PDB entry 4Z7W | X-ray diffraction, 2.89 A resolution | chains A and B of the 5 polymer chains in the assembly

# Chain A
Protein: MHC class II HLA-DQ-alpha chain
From: Homo sapiens
Reference sequence: Q30069 (Q30069_HUMAN); the construct lacks a stretch of the UniProt sequence, so the offset changes along the chain: -1 to 9 = UniProt 1-11; 10-181 = UniProt 13-184
Amino-acid sequence (192 residues; numbered -1 to 189 plus 1 insertion-coded residue; the number before each row is that of its first residue; numbers below 1 keep their minus sign (Glu-1 is residue -1)):
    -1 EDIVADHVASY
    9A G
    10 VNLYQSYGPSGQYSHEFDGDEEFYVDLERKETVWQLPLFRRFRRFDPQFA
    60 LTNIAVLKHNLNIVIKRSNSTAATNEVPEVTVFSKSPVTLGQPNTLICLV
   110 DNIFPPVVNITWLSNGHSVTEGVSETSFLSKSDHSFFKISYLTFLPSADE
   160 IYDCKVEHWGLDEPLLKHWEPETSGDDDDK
Not modelled in the structure: -1 to 0, 181-189
Construct notes: expression tag (182-189)
Disulfide bonds: Cys107-Cys163
Covalently attached groups: glycan linked to Asn78; N-acetylglucosamine (NAG) linked to Asn118

# Chain B
Protein: MHC class II HLA-DQ-beta-1
From: Homo sapiens
Reference sequence: O19707 (O19707_HUMAN); residue numbers follow UniProt; this construct covers 1-192
Amino-acid sequence (213 residues; row label = number of the first residue in the row; numbers below 1 keep their minus sign (Gly-12 is residue -12)):
   -12 GGSIEGRGGSGASRDSPEDFVYQFKGMCYFTNGTERVRLVTRYIYNREEY
    38 ARFDSDVGVYRAVTPLGPPAAEYWNSQKEVLERTRAELDTVCRHNYQLEL
    88 RTTLQRRVEPTVTISPSRTEALNHHNLLVCSVTDFYPAQIKVRWFRNDQE
   138 ETTGVVSTPLIRNGDWTFQILVMLEMTPQRGDVYTCHVEHPSLQNPIIVE
   188 WRAQSTGGDDDDK
Not modelled in the structure: -12 to 2, 105-111, 190-200
Construct notes: expression tag (-12 to 0, 193-200)
Disulfide bonds: Cys15-Cys79, Cys117-Cys173

# Interface between chain A and chain B
Pairs across the interface (131):
  Ile1(A) with Arg25(B)
  Val2(A) with Arg23(B), hydrogen bond (backbone-side chain)
  Ala3(A) with Tyr16(B), hydrophobic; Phe17(B); Thr18(B)
  Asp4(A) with Phe17(B), hydrogen bond (backbone-backbone); Thr18(B); Asn19(B), hydrogen bond (side chain-backbone)
  His5(A) with Cys15(B); Tyr16(B); Phe17(B), hydrogen bond (backbone-backbone); Leu91(B)
  Val6(A) with Cys15(B); Tyr16(B), hydrophobic
  Ala7(A) with Met14(B); Cys15(B), hydrogen bond (backbone-backbone); Phe17(B), hydrophobic
  Ser8(A) with Gly13(B); Met14(B)
  Tyr9(A) with Gly13(B), hydrogen bond (backbone-backbone); Cys15(B), hydrophobic; Val78(B), hydrophobic; Asn82(B); Glu86(B), hydrogen bond
  Gly9A(A) with Phe11(B); Lys12(B); Gly13(B), hydrogen bond (backbone-backbone)
  Val10(A) with Phe11(B)
  Asn11(A) with Gln10(B); Phe11(B), hydrogen bond (backbone-backbone)
  Leu12(A) with Val8(B), hydrophobic; Tyr9(B); Gln10(B)
  Tyr13(A) with Val8(B); Tyr9(B), hydrogen bond (backbone-backbone)
  Gln14(A) with Asp6(B); Phe7(B)
  Ser15(A) with Asp6(B), hydrogen bond; Phe7(B), hydrogen bond (side chain-backbone)
  Tyr16(A) with Asp6(B), hydrogen bond (backbone-side chain)
  Phe26(A) with Glu86(B); Thr90(B); Trp153(B)
  Asp27(A) with Arg149(B), hydrogen bond (backbone-side chain)
  Gly28(A) with Arg149(B)
  Asp29(A) with Tyr123(B); Arg149(B), salt bridge; Gly151(B); Trp153(B); Phe155(B)
  Glu30(A) with Trp153(B), hydrogen bond (backbone-side chain)
  Glu31(A) with Glu86(B); Trp153(B)
  Leu45(A) with Arg93(B); Trp153(B), hydrophobic
  Leu47(A) with Thr89(B)
  Phe48(A) with Thr89(B); Thr90(B); Trp153(B), hydrophobic
  Arg52(A) with Glu86(B), salt bridge; Thr89(B); Thr90(B), hydrogen bond
  Leu66(A) with Tyr9(B), hydrophobic; Phe11(B), hydrophobic
  Asn69(A) with Tyr9(B), hydrogen bond
  Leu70(A) with Phe7(B); Val8(B); Tyr9(B), hydrophobic; Tyr32(B), hydrophobic
  Val73(A) with Tyr9(B), hydrophobic; Tyr32(B), hydrophobic; Tyr37(B); Leu53(B), hydrophobic
  Ile74(A) with Phe7(B), hydrophobic; Tyr32(B)
  Arg76(A) with Tyr37(B); Leu53(B), hydrogen bond (side chain-backbone); Pro56(B); Ala57(B)
  Ser77(A) with Tyr32(B), hydrogen bond; Leu53(B)
  Ser79(A) with Phe7(B)
  Thr80(A) with Phe7(B); Tyr32(B), hydrogen bond (backbone-side chain); Asn33(B), hydrogen bond (backbone-side chain)
  Ala81(A) with Glu5(B); Asp6(B); Phe7(B), hydrophobic; Asn33(B)
  Ala82(A) with Asp6(B), hydrogen bond (backbone-backbone); Asn33(B)
  Asn84(A) with Ser3(B)
  Glu85(A) with Arg34(B), salt bridge
  Phe92(A) with Ile148(B), hydrophobic; Gln156(B)
  Ser93(A) with Gln156(B), hydrogen bond (backbone-side chain)
  Lys94(A) with Thr120(B); Asp121(B), salt bridge; Asp152(B), salt bridge; Thr154(B), hydrogen bond; Gln156(B), hydrogen bond (backbone-side chain)
  Ser95(A) with Thr120(B)
  Pro96(A) with Thr100(B); Ser118(B); Thr120(B)
  Ile106(A) with Asn150(B)
  Asn111(A) with Arg34(B)
  Phe113(A) with Val8(B), hydrophobic; Gln10(B); Asn33(B); Arg34(B)
  Pro114(A) with Asp6(B); Val8(B), hydrophobic
  Pro115(A) with Val8(B)
  Ser139(A) with Lys12(B)
  Lys140(A) with Lys12(B), hydrogen bond (backbone-side chain)
  Asp142(A) with Arg34(B), salt bridge
  His143(A) with Gln10(B), hydrogen bond (backbone-side chain); Lys12(B); Arg29(B); Ile31(B); Arg34(B); Glu36(B), salt bridge
  Ser144(A) with Arg34(B)
  Phe145(A) with Gln10(B)
  Ile148(A) with Asn150(B); Gly151(B)
  Tyr150(A) with Asn150(B), hydrogen bond (side chain-backbone); Gly151(B); Asp152(B), hydrogen bond (side chain-backbone)
  Trp168(A) with Pro4(B)
Other interface residues (no listed pair), chain A (63 interface residues in all): Gln44, Phe51, Val116, Phe146
Other interface residues (no listed pair), chain B (53 interface residues in all): Trp61, Tyr83, Leu85

# In short
The interface between chain A and chain B involves 63 residues on one side and 53 on the other; the contacts
include 29 hydrogen bonds and 7 salt bridges. Among the polar pairs are Asp29(A)-Arg149(B), Arg52(A)-Glu86(B)
and Glu85(A)-Arg34(B). N-acetylglucosamine is covalently linked to Asn118(A).
Here chain A is MHC class II HLA-DQ-alpha chain and chain B is MHC class II HLA-DQ-beta-1, both from Homo
sapiens. Entry 4Z7W (T316 complex) was determined by X-ray diffraction together with 4Z7U and 4Z7V from the
same study.
